6QCV - chains B and M of the 6 polymer chains in the assembly; structure by X-ray diffraction, 3.24 A resolution.

== Chain B ==
Molecule: RNA-directed RNA polymerase catalytic subunit
From: Influenza B virus
Notes: EC 2.7.7.48
Reference sequence: Q5V8Y6 (Q5V8Y6_9INFB); residue numbers follow UniProt; this construct covers 1-752
Chain sequence (772 residues; each row starts with the number of its first residue; numbers below 1 keep their minus sign (Gly-8 is residue -8)):
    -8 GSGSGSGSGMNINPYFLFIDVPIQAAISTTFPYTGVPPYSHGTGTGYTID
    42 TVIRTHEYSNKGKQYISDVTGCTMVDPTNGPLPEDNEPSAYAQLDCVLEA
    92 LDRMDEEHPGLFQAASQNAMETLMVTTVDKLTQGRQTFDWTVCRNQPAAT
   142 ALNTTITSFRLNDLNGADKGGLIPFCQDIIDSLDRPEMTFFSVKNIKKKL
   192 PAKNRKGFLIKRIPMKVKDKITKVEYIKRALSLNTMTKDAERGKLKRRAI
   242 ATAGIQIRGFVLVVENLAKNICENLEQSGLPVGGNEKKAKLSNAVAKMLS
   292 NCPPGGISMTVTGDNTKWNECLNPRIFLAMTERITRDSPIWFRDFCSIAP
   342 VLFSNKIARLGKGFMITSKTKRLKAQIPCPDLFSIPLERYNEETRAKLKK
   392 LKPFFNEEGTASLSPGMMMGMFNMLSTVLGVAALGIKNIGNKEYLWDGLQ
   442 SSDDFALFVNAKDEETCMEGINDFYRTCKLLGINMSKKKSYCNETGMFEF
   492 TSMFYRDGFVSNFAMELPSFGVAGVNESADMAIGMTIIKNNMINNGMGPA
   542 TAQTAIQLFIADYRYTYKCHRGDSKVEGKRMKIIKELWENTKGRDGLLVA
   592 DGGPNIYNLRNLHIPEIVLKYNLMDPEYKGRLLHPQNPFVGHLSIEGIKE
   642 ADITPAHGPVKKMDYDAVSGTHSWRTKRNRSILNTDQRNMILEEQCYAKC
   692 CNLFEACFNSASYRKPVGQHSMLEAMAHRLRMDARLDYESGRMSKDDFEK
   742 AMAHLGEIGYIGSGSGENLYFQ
Unresolved in the structure: -8 to -1, 636-639, 750-763
Construct notes: expression tag (-8 to 0, 753-763)
Metal / ion sites: Mg2+: Asp305, Asn306, Asp444 (together with CTP)
Small-molecule neighbours: CTP (cytidine-5'-triphosphate): Lys229, Glu232, Lys235, Arg239, Asp305, Asn306, Thr307, Lys308, Trp309, Asn310, Met410, Gly411, Asn414, Ser443, Asp444, Lys480
Reported in the primary citation:
  - binding site for CTP: Asn310, Met410, Gly411
  - binding site for the 21-nt RNA strand: Gly411
  - conformationally variable residues (loop rearrangement): Gly407 to Phe413
  - catalytic residues: Asp305, Asp444, Asp445 (proposed by the authors, not directly observed)

== Chain M ==
Molecule: 15-nt RNA strand
Sequence (15 nucleotides; numbered 0 to 14; the number before each row is that of its first residue; numbering starts at 0):
     0 XGAAUGCUAUAAUAG
Modified positions: M7G (7N-methyl-8-hydroguanosine-5'-diphosphate) at position 0

== How chain B and chain M interact ==
Residue-residue contacts (21):
  Tyr24(B) - A13(M)  hydrogen bond to the phosphate
  Arg126(B) - A10(M)  salt bridge to the phosphate
  Arg233(B) - U12(M)  salt bridge to the phosphate
  Arg233(B) - A13(M)  phosphate contact
  Glu277(B) - G5(M)  hydrogen bond to the base
  Asn414(B) - G14(M)  base contact
  Ser442(B) - G14(M)  sugar contact
  Ser443(B) - G14(M)  sugar contact
  Asp444(B) - G14(M)  hydrogen bond to the sugar
  Asp445(B) - G14(M)  sugar contact
  Thr492(B) - A13(M)  sugar contact
  Ser493(B) - G14(M)  phosphate contact
  Met506(B) - U12(M)  sugar contact
  Met506(B) - A13(M)  sugar contact
  Pro509(B) - A11(M)  phosphate contact
  Pro509(B) - U12(M)  phosphate contact
  Ser510(B) - A11(M)  sugar contact
  Ala514(B) - A10(M)  sugar contact
  Met654(B) - A8(M)  base contact
  Met654(B) - U9(M)  base contact
  Asp655(B) - A8(M)  base contact
Interface residues without a listed pair, chain B (24 interface residues in all): Phe22, Lys260, Asp305, Glu507, Val516, Ile528, Lys652
Interface residues without a listed pair, chain M (9 interface residues in all): C6

== Summary ==
24 residues of chain B and 9 residues of chain M are in contact, with 3 hydrogen bonds and 2 salt bridges.
Polar pairs include Glu277(B)-G5(M), Asp444(B)-G14(M) and Tyr24(B)-A13(M). Ligands of chain B: CTP. From the
paper: catalytic residues Asp305(B), Asp444(B) and Asp445(B); a binding site for CTP at Asn310(B), Met410(B)
and Gly411(B).
Chain B is RNA-directed RNA polymerase catalytic subunit (Influenza B virus) and chain M is a 15-nt RNA
strand; the structure, Crystal structure of influenza B polymerase initiation state with capped 14-mer RNA
primer and CTP, was determined by X-ray diffraction (same publication as 6QCS, 6QCT, 6QCW and 6QCX).
